Entry 8GLM (electron microscopy, 2.20 A resolution); this record covers chains A and F of the 4 polymer chains in the assembly.

[Chain A]
Protein: Protein involved in gliding motility SprA
Source organism: Flavobacterium johnsoniae
UniProtKB: A0A1M5G5I4 (A0A1M5G5I4_FLAJO); numbering as in UniProt (aligned over 1-2403)
Chain sequence (2403 residues; row label = number of the first residue in the row):
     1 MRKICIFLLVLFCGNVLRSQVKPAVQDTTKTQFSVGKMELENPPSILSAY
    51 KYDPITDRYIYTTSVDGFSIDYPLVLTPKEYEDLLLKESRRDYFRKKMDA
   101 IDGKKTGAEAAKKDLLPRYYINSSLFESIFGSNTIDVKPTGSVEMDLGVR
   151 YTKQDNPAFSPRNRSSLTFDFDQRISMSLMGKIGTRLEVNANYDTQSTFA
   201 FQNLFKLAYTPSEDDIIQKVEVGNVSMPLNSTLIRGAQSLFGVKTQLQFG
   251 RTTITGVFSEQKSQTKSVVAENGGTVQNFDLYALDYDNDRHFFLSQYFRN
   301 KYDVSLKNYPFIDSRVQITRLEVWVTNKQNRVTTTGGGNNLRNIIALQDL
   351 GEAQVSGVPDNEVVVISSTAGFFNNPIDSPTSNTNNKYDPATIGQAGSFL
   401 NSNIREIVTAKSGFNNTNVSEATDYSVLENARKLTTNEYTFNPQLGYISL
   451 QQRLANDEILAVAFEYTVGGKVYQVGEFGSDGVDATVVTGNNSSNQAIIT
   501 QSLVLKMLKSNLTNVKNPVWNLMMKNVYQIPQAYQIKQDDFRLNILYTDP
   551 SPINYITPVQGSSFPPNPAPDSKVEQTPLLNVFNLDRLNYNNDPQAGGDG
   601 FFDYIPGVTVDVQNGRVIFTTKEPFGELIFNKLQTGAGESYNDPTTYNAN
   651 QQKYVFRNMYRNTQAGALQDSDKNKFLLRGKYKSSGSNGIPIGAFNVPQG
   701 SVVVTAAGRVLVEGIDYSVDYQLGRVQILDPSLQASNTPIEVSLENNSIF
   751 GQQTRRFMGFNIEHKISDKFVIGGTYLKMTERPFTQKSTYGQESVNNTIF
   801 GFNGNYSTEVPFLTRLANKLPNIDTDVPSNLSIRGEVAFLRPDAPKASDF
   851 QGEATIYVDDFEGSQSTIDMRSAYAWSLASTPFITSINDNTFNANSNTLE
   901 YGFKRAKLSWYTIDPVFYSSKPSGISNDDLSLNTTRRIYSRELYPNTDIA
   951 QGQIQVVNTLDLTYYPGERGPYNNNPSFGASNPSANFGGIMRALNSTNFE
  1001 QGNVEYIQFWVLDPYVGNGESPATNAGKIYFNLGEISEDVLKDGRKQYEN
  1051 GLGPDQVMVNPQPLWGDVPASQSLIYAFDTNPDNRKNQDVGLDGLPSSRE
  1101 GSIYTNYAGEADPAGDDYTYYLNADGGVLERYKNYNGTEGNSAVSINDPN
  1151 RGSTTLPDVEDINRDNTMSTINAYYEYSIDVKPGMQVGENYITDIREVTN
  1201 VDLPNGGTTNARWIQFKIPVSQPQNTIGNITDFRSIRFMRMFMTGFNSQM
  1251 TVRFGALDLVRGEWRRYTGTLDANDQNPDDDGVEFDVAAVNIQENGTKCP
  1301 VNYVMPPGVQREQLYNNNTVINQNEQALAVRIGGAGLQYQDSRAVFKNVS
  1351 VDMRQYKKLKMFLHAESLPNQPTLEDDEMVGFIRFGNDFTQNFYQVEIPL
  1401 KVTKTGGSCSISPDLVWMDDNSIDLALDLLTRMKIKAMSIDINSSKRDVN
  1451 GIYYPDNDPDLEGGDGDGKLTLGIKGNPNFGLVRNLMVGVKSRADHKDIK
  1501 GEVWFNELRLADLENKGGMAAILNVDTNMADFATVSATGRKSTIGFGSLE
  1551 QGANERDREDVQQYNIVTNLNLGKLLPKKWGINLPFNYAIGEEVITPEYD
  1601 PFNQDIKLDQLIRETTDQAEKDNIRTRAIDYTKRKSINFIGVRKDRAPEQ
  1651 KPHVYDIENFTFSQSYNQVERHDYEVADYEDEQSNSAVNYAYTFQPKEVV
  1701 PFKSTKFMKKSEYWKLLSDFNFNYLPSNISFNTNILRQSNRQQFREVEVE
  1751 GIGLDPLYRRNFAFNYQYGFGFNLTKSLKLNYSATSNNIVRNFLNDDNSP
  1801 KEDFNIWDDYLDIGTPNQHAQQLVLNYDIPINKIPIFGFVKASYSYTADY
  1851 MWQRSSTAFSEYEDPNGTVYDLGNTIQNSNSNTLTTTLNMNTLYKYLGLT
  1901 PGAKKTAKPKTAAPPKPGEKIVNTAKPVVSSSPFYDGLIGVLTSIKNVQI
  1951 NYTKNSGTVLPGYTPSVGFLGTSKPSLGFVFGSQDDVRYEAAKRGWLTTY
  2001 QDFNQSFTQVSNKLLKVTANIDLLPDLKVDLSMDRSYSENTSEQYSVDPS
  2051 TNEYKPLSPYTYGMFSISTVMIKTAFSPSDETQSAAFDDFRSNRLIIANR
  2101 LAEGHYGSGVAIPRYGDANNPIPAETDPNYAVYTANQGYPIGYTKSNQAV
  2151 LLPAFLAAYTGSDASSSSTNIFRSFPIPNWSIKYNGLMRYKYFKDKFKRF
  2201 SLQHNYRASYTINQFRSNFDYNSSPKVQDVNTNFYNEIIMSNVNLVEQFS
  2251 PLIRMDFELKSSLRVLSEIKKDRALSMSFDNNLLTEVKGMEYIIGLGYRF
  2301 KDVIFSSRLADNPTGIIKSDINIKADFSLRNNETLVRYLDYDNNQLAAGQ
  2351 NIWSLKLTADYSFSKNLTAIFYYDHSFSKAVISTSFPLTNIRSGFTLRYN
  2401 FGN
Unresolved in the structure: 1-128, 1697-1720, 1893-1940, 2306-2315, 2402-2403
Small-molecule neighbours: Lauryl Maltose Neopentyl Glycol (LMN): Val143, Glu144, Met145, Ile2317, Phe2363, Ser2364, Lys2365, Asn2366, Leu2367, Leu2397, Arg2398, Tyr2399

[Chain F]
Protein: Type IX secretion system protein PorV domain-containing protein
Source organism: Flavobacterium johnsoniae
UniProtKB: A5FJM7 (A5FJM7_FLAJ1); numbering as in UniProt (aligned over 1-402)
Chain sequence (402 residues; row label = number of the first residue in the row):
     1 MKKISLLLICLLITTFAKAQDIERPITTGVPFLLVAADARAAGLGDQGVA
    51 TSSDVFSQQWNPAKYAFAEDAQGLSISYTPYLTDLANDISLGQVTYYNKI
   101 NDRSAFAGSFRYFGFGGIELRQTGDPNEPTREVNPNEFALDGSYSLKLSE
   151 TFSMAVAARYIRSNLKVATEEIDASAAGSFAVDVAGFYQSEEIAYSDFNG
   201 RWRAGFNIQNLGPKISYDHDDLSANFLPANLRVGGGFDFIFDDYNKLGVS
   251 LELTKLLVPTPPGPGTPYDANGDGDFTDPGDISQSQADEANYKKYKDIGW
   301 VSGIFKSFGDAPGGFSEELKEITYSAAAEYMYQDAFAMRLGYYHESPMKG
   351 AKQFFSLGAGFKYSMIKVDVSYLFSASKVKNPLENTLRFSLTFNFGDKYE
   401 TY
Unresolved in the structure: 1-20, 268-282
Small-molecule neighbours: Lauryl Maltose Neopentyl Glycol (LMN): Gln72, Leu74, Ile76, Tyr96, Met365, Phe393, Phe395, Gly396

[Chain A / chain F interface]
Residue-residue contacts (158; chain A residue first):
  Phe130(A) with Tyr332(F)
  Ser132(A) with Tyr332(F), hydrogen bond (backbone-side chain)
  Asn133(A) with Tyr332(F); Gln333(F)
  Ile135(A) with Gln333(F); Ala335(F), hydrophobic
  Val137(A) with Phe361(F), hydrophobic; Tyr363(F)
  Lys138(A) with Tyr363(F)
  Pro139(A) with Tyr363(F)
  Val143(A) with Leu391(F), hydrophobic
  Met145(A) with Ile76(F), hydrophobic; Val94(F), hydrophobic
  Arg150(A) with Glu132(F), salt bridge; Asn134(F)
  Thr152(A) with Arg131(F)
  Gln154(A) with Arg131(F), hydrogen bond
  Phe159(A) with Ala168(F); Thr169(F); Glu170(F)
  Arg162(A) with Asp173(F), salt bridge; Ser175(F), hydrogen bond (backbone-side chain); His219(F)
  Asn163(A) with Ala168(F); Thr169(F), hydrogen bond (side chain-backbone); Ile172(F), hydrogen bond (side chain-backbone); Asp173(F); Ala174(F), hydrogen bond (side chain-backbone)
  Leu167(A) with Arg162(F), hydrogen bond (backbone-side chain)
  Thr168(A) with Asn136(F); Asn164(F)
  Phe169(A) with Phe110(F), hydrophobic; Tyr112(F), hydrogen bond (backbone-side chain); Phe138(F), hydrophobic
  Asp170(A) with Asn134(F), hydrogen bond
  Phe171(A) with Gly92(F); Val94(F), hydrophobic; Phe110(F), hydrophobic; Tyr112(F), hydrophobic
  Gln173(A) with Ile76(F); Ser77(F), hydrogen bond (side chain-backbone); Tyr78(F); Gly92(F); Gln93(F)
  Ile175(A) with Tyr78(F), hydrophobic; Phe389(F), hydrophobic
  Met177(A) with Val368(F), hydrophobic; Phe389(F), hydrophobic; Leu391(F), hydrophobic
  Leu179(A) with Phe361(F), hydrophobic; Val368(F), hydrophobic
  Ile183(A) with Tyr332(F), hydrophobic; Phe336(F), hydrophobic; Phe361(F), hydrophobic
  Leu187(A) with Phe336(F), hydrophobic
  Val189(A) with Phe361(F), hydrophobic
  Tyr193(A) with Tyr78(F); Pro80(F); Leu387(F), hydrogen bond (side chain-backbone); Phe389(F)
  Thr195(A) with Tyr78(F)
  Ser197(A) with Asn87(F)
  Thr198(A) with Asn87(F)
  Ala200(A) with Thr83(F)
  Phe205(A) with Ala359(F), hydrophobic; Phe361(F), hydrophobic; Val370(F), hydrophobic; Leu387(F), hydrophobic
  Phe241(A) with Tyr372(F), hydrophobic; Phe374(F)
  Glu260(A) with Tyr372(F), hydrogen bond; Phe374(F); Asn385(F)
  Lys262(A) with Tyr372(F); Asn385(F)
  Arg331(A) with Asp125(F), salt bridge
  Ile749(A) with Asp84(F)
  Phe750(A) with Asp84(F); Leu85(F), hydrophobic
  Gly751(A) with Asp84(F), hydrogen bond (backbone-side chain); Leu85(F)
  Thr754(A) with Lys380(F); Glu384(F), hydrogen bond; Asn385(F), hydrogen bond
  Arg756(A) with Phe374(F); Ser375(F), hydrogen bond (side chain-backbone)
  Arg782(A) with Ser375(F); Ala376(F); Ser377(F), hydrogen bond (side chain-backbone); Glu384(F), salt bridge
  Phe784(A) with Lys380(F)
  Ala847(A) with Lys378(F)
  Tyr874(A) with Glu170(F), hydrogen bond
  Thr912(A) with Glu171(F)
  Pro915(A) with Asp173(F)
  Ser919(A) with Asp218(F); His219(F)
  Arg937(A) with Asp218(F), hydrogen bond (side chain-backbone)
  Tyr939(A) with Asp218(F); Asp220(F), hydrogen bond; Ser223(F)
  Arg941(A) with Leu222(F); Ser223(F); Tyr292(F)
  Gln951(A) with Thr27(F); Thr28(F); Gly29(F); Pro31(F); Tyr217(F); Asn225(F), hydrogen bond
  Gly952(A) with Lys166(F); Tyr217(F)
  Gln953(A) with Leu165(F); Lys166(F), hydrogen bond (backbone-side chain)
  Ile954(A) with Ile172(F), hydrophobic
  Gln955(A) with Asp218(F)
  Val956(A) with Asp218(F)
  Asn958(A) with Glu171(F), hydrogen bond (side chain-backbone); Ile172(F)
  Glu1197(A) with Glu289(F)
  Thr1199(A) with Gln286(F), hydrogen bond; Glu289(F), hydrogen bond (backbone-side chain)
  Asn1200(A) with Lys293(F), hydrogen bond (backbone-side chain)
  Asp1202(A) with Leu222(F); Lys293(F), salt bridge; Lys296(F), salt bridge; Asp297(F)
  Leu1203(A) with Leu222(F)
  Pro1204(A) with Leu222(F), hydrophobic
  Thr1208(A) with Lys293(F)
  Gln1310(A) with Asp21(F)
  Arg1311(A) with Asp21(F)
  Gln1313(A) with Asp21(F); Ile22(F), hydrogen bond (side chain-backbone); Val379(F)
  Tyr1315(A) with Gly350(F), hydrogen bond (side chain-backbone); Lys352(F); Val379(F), hydrophobic
  Asn1317(A) with Pro31(F); Leu165(F)
  Asn1318(A) with Pro31(F); Phe32(F); Val35(F)
  Thr1319(A) with Pro31(F)
  Val1320(A) with Ile22(F), hydrophobic
  Ser1408(A) with Gln284(F), hydrogen bond
  Ser1410(A) with Gln284(F)
  Gln2350(A) with Asn127(F), hydrogen bond (side chain-backbone); Pro129(F)
  Ser2378(A) with Pro129(F)
  Leu2388(A) with Pro129(F); Thr130(F); Arg131(F)
  Tyr2399(A) with Met365(F); Ile366(F); Phe393(F), hydrophobic
  Phe2401(A) with Ile366(F), hydrophobic; Leu391(F), hydrophobic
Interface residues without a listed pair, chain A (97 interface residues in all): Ile129, Asp172, Phe199, Asn203, Leu207, Val222, Gly242, Gln752, Pro783, Tyr918, Arg1196, Val1198, Val1201, Thr1297, Ile2352, Asn2390
Interface residues without a listed pair, chain F (97 interface residues in all): Pro25, Tyr81, Asp88, Phe113, Glu128, Ser163, Asn245, Ser285, Tyr330, Glu345, Ala351, Leu357, Pro382, Arg388

[Summary]
The chain A/chain F interface involves 97 residues from each chain; the contacts include 30 hydrogen bonds and
6 salt bridges. Among the polar pairs are Arg150(A)-Glu132(F), Arg162(A)-Asp173(F) and Arg331(A)-Asp125(F).
Lauryl Maltose Neopentyl Glycol is bound between chain A and chain F.
Here chain A is Protein involved in gliding motility SprA and chain F is Type IX secretion system protein PorV
domain-containing protein, both from Flavobacterium johnsoniae. Entry 8GLM (The Type 9 Secretion System in
vivo assembled, RemZ substrate bound complex - conformation 1) was determined by electron microscopy.
